Entry 3UBN (X-ray diffraction, 2.51 A resolution); this record covers chains A and E of the 6 polymer chains in the assembly.

Chain A (and E):
Protein: Hemagglutinin HA1
Organism: Influenza A virus
Notes: fragment: Ectodomain HA1, residues 18-344; chain E of this document is another copy of the same molecule, construct and numbering; everything in this record applies to it too
UniProtKB: C3W5S1 (C3W5S1_I09A0); the construct lacks a stretch of the UniProt sequence, so the offset changes along the chain: 11-55 = UniProt 18-62; 56-83 = UniProt 64-91; 84-90 = UniProt 93-99; 91-116 = UniProt 101-126; 3 more segments
Sequence (329 residues; each row starts with the number of its first residue; a row labelled like 116A-116C holds insertion residues (116A, then the next letters in order)):
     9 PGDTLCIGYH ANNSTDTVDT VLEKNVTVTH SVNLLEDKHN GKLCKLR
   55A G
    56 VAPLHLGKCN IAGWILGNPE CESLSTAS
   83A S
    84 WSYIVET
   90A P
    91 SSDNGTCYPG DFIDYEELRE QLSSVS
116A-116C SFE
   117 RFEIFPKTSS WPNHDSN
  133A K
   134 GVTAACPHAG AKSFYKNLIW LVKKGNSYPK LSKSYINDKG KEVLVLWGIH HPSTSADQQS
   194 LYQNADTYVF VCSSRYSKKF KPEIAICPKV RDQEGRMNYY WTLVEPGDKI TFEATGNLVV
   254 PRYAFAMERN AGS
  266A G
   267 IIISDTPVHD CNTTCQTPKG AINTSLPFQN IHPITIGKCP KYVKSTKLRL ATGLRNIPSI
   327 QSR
Disordered / not traced: 9-10, 326-329
Sequence notes: expression tag (9-10); engineered mutation Cys205 (Gly219 in C3W5S1), Cys220 (Arg234 in C3W5S1)
Disulfide bonds: Cys52-Cys277, Cys64-Cys76, Cys97-Cys139, Cys281-Cys305
Covalently attached groups: N-acetylglucosamine (NAG) linked to Asn21, Asn33, Asn94, Asn278
From the paper describing this entry:
  - binding site for N-acetylglucosamine: Asp190
  - binding site for beta-D-galactopyranose: Asp225
  - mutagenesis - G205C/R220C: increased stability (proposed by the authors, not directly observed)
  - mutagenesis - T200A: increased binding to glycan array (citing earlier work)
  - mutagenesis - D225G: increased binding to alpha2-3-linked glycans (citing earlier work)
  - mutagenesis - D225G: decreased binding to alpha2-6-linked glycans (citing earlier work)

Interface between chain A and chain E:
Residue-residue contacts - 13 pairs, chain A then chain E:
  Glu216(A) - Phe203(E)
  Glu216(A) - Lys212(E)
  Ala218(A) - Phe203(E)  hydrophobic
  Ala218(A) - Glu246(E)
  Cys220(A) - Phe203(E)  hydrophobic
  Cys220(A) - Cys205(E)  disulfide
  Pro221(A) - Cys205(E)
  Pro221(A) - Ser206(E)
  Pro221(A) - Lys242(E)
  Pro221(A) - Thr244(E)
  Val223(A) - Ser207(E)
  Arg229(A) - Ser206(E)  hydrogen bond (side chain-backbone)
  Arg229(A) - Ser207(E)
Other interface residues (no listed pair), chain A (8 interface residues in all): Ile217, Ile219
Other interface residues (no listed pair), chain E (10 interface residues in all): Ser210, Lys211
Inter-chain disulfides: Cys220(A)-Cys205(E)

In short:
8 residues of chain A and 10 residues of chain E are in contact; the contacts include 1 disulfide bond and 1
hydrogen bond. Its one hydrogen-bonded contact is Arg229(A)-Ser206(E). From the paper: a binding site for
N-acetylglucosamine at Asp190(A); G205C/R220C of chain A increase stability; 3 substitutions were tested in
all.
Chain A and chain E are both Hemagglutinin HA1 (Influenza A virus); the structure, Influenza hemagglutinin
from the 2009 pandemic in complex with ligand 6SLN, was determined by X-ray diffraction, deposited together
with 3UBE, 3UBJ and 3UBQ.
